PDB entry 8HAJ | electron microscopy, 4.80 A resolution (low resolution: residue-level contacts below are approximate; hydrogen-bond / salt-bridge calls are withheld) | chains I and K of the 11 polymer chains in the assembly

# Chain I
Molecule: 180-nt DNA strand
Source organism: Homo sapiens
Sequence (180 nucleotides; numbered 1 to 180; the number before each row is that of its first residue):
     1 ATCCGTCCGT TACCGCCATC AATATCCACC TGCAGATTCT ACCAAAAGTG TATTTGGAAA
    61 CTGCTCCATC AAAAGGCATG TTCAGCTGAA TTCAGCTGAA CATGCCTTTT GATGGAGCAG
   121 TTTCCAAATA CACTTTTGGT AGAATCTGCA GGTGGATATT GATGGCGGTA ACGGACGGAT
Not modelled in the structure: 1-9, 174-180

# Chain K
Protein: Histone acetyltransferase p300
Source organism: Homo sapiens
Notes: EC 2.3.1.48, 2.3.1.-
Reference sequence: Q09472 (EP300_HUMAN); numbering as in UniProt (aligned over 1048-1836)
Amino-acid sequence (796 residues; each row starts with the number of its first residue):
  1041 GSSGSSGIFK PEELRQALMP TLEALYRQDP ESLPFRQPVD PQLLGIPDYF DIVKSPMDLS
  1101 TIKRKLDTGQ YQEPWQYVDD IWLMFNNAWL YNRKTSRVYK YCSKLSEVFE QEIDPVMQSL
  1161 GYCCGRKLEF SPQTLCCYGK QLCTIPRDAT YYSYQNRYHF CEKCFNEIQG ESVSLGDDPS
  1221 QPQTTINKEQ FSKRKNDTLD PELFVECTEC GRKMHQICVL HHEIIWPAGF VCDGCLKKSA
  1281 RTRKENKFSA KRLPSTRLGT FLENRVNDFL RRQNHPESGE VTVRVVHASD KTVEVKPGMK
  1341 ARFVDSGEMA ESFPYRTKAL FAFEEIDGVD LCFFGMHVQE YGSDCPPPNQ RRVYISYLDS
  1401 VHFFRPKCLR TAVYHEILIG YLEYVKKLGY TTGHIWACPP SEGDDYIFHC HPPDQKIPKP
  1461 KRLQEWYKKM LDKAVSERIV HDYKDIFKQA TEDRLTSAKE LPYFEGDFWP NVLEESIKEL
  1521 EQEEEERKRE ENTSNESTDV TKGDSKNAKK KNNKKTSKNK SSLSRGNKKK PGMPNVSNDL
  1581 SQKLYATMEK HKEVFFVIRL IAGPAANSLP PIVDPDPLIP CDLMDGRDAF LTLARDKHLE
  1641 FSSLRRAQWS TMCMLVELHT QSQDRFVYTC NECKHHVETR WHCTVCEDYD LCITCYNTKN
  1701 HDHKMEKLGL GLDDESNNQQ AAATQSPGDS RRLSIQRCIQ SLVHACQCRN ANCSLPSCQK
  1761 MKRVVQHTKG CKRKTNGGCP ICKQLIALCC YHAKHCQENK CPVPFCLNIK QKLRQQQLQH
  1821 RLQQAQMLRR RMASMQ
Not modelled in the structure: 1041-1049, 1213-1226, 1520-1577, 1602-1611, 1665-1836
Sequence notes: expression tag (1041-1047)
UniProt features mapped onto this chain:
  - zinc finger: Arg-1665 to Asp-1713 (ZZ-type), Gly-1728 to Ile-1809 (TAZ-type 2)
  - region: Tyr-1397 to Asp-1399 (Interaction with histone)
  - binding site (acetyl-CoA): Leu-1398 to Ser-1400, Arg-1410, Thr-1411, Ile-1457, Arg-1462, Trp-1466
  - binding site (Zn(2+)): Cys-1670, Cys-1673, Cys-1683, Cys-1686, Cys-1692, Cys-1695, His-1701, His-1703
  - modified residue: Lys-1180 (N6-acetyllysine), Lys-1336 (N6-acetyllysine), Lys-1473 (N6-acetyllysine), Lys-1499 (N6-acetyllysine), Lys-1542 (N6-acetyllysine), Lys-1546 (N6-acetyllysine), Lys-1549 (N6-acetyllysine), Lys-1554 (N6-acetyllysine), Lys-1555 (N6-acetyllysine), Lys-1558 (N6-acetyllysine), Lys-1560 (N6-acetyllysine), Lys-1583 (N6-acetyllysine), Lys-1699 (N6-acetyllysine), Lys-1704 (N6-acetyllysine), Lys-1707 (N6-acetyllysine), Ser-1726 (Phosphoserine)
From the paper describing this entry:
  - binding site for the 180-nt DNA strand (chain I): Lys-1459, Lys-1488, Arg-1494
  - binding site for the 180-nt DNA strand: Lys-1592
  - post-translational modification sites: Lys-1542, Lys-1546, Lys-1549, Lys-1550, Lys-1551, Lys-1554, Lys-1555, Lys-1558, Lys-1560
  - mutagenesis - R1133A/K1134A/R1137A/K1140A, R1133E/K1134E/R1137E/K1140E: decreased catalytic activity
  - mutagenesis - Y1467F: abolished catalytic activity

# How chain I and chain K interact
Contacting residue pairs - 11 pairs, chain I then chain K:
  DT79(I) / Lys-1140(K)
  DG80(I) / Lys-1134(K)
  DG80(I) / Lys-1140(K)
  DA171(I) / Lys-1488(K)
  DC172(I) / Lys-1484(K)
  DC172(I) / Thr-1491(K)
  DC172(I) / Glu-1492(K)
  DG173(I) / Thr-1491(K)
  DG173(I) / Glu-1492(K)
  DG173(I) / Asp-1493(K)
  DG173(I) / Arg-1494(K)
Interface residues without a listed pair, chain I (6 interface residues in all): DC83
Interface residues without a listed pair, chain K (9 interface residues in all): Lys-1459

# Summary
6 residues of chain I and 9 residues of chain K are in contact. UniProt lists 8 acetyl-CoA-binding residues
and 8 Zn2+-binding residues on chain K. The paper reports a binding site for the 180-nt DNA strand (chain I)
at Lys-1459(K), Lys-1488(K) and Arg-1494(K); R1133A/K1134A/R1137A/K1140A and R1133E/K1134E/R1137E/K1140E of
chain K reduce catalytic activity.
Here chain I is a 180-nt DNA strand and chain K is Histone acetyltransferase p300, both from Homo sapiens.
Entry 8HAJ (Cryo-EM structure of the p300 catalytic core bound to the H4K12acK16ac nucleosome, class 2 (4.8
angstrom ...) was determined by electron microscopy together with 8HAG, 8HAH, 8HAI, 8HAK, 8HAL, 8HAM and 8HAN
from the same study.
